PDB entry 8RTD | electron microscopy, 4.33 A resolution (low resolution: residue-level contacts below are approximate; hydrogen-bond / salt-bridge calls are withheld) | chains A and K of the 34 polymer chains in the assembly

[Chain A (and K)]
Protein: TrwJ protein
Organism: Escherichia coli
Notes: chain K of this document is another copy of the same molecule, construct and numbering; everything in this record applies to it too
UniProt: A8R752 (A8R752_SALDU); residue numbers follow UniProt; this construct covers 1-229
Sequence (229 residues; each row starts with the number of its first residue):
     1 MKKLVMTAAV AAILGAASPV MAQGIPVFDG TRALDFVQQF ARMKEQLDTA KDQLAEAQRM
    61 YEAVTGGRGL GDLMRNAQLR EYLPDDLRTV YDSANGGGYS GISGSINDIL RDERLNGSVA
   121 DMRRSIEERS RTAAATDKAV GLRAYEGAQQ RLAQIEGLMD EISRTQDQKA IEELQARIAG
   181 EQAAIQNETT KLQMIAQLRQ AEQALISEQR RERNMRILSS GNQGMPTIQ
Unresolved in the structure: 1-32

[Interface between chain A and chain K]
Contacting residue pairs (5):
  Thr-65(A) with Gln-166(K)
  Gly-66(A) with Thr-165(K); Gln-166(K)
  Gly-67(A) with Thr-165(K)
  Gly-71(A) with Ser-163(K)
Interface residues without a listed pair, chain A (5 interface residues in all): Val-64
Interface residues without a listed pair, chain K (4 interface residues in all): Gln-168

[Summary]
The interface between chain A and chain K involves 5 residues on one side and 4 on the other.
Both chains are TrwJ protein (Escherichia coli). Entry 8RTD (Stalk-Arches-IMC structure from the
fully-assembled R388 type IV secretion system) was determined by electron microscopy, deposited together with
8RT4, 8RT5, 8RT6, 8RT7, 8RT8, 8RT9, 8RTA and 8RTB.
